PDB entry 3O3I | X-ray diffraction, 2.80 A resolution | chains X and A

== Chain X ==
Name: Piwi-like protein 1
From: Homo sapiens
Notes: fragment: PAZ domain
Reference sequence: Q96J94 (PIWL1_HUMAN); residues 277-399 here = UniProt positions 277-399
Chain sequence (124 residues; each row starts with the number of its first residue):
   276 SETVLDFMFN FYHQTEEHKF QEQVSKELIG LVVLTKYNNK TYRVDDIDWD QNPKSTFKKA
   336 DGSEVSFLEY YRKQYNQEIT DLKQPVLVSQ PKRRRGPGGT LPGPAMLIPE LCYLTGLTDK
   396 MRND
Not modelled in the structure: 368-377, 394-399
Differences from the reference sequence: expression tag (276)
Swiss-Prot annotation at these positions:
  - region: Thr316 to Arg318 (Required for binding 2'-O-methylated 3'-end of piRNAs)
  - site: Met381 (Required for binding 2'-O-methylated 3'-end of piRNAs)
  - modified residue: Arg370 (Omega-N-methylarginine)
  - mutagenesis: Pro379 (P379H: Impairs binding to 2'-O-methylated 3'-end of piRNAs; when associated with Y-381), Met381 (M381Y: Impairs binding to 2'-O-methylated 3'-end of piRNAs; when associated with H-379)
From the paper describing this entry:
  - conformationally variable residues (order/disorder transition): Arg368 to Pro377

== Chain A ==
Molecule: 14-nt RNA strand
Sequence (14 nucleotides; numbered 1 to 14; the number before each row is that of its first residue):
     1 GCGAAUAUUC GCUU

== How chain X and chain A interact ==
Pairs across the interface (19; chain X residue first):
  Tyr312(X) with U14(A), hydrogen bond to the phosphate
  Asn313(X) with C12(A), base contact
  Lys315(X) with U13(A), sugar contact
  Tyr317(X) with U13(A), hydrogen bond to the sugar; U14(A), phosphate contact
  Phe332(X) with U14(A), base contact
  Lys333(X) with U14(A), base contact
  Lys334(X) with U14(A), base contact
  Ala335(X) with U13(A), base contact; U14(A), hydrogen bond to the base
  Phe342(X) with U14(A), phosphate contact
  Tyr345(X) with U14(A), hydrogen bond to the phosphate
  Tyr346(X) with U14(A), hydrogen bond to the phosphate
  Gln349(X) with G11(A), hydrogen bond to the base; C12(A), sugar contact
  Tyr350(X) with C12(A), hydrogen bond to the sugar; U14(A), hydrogen bond to the phosphate
  Ala380(X) with U14(A), sugar contact
  Met381(X) with U14(A), hydrogen bond to the sugar
Other interface residues (no listed pair), chain X (17 interface residues in all): Pro379, Leu382

== In short ==
17 residues of chain X and 4 residues of chain A are in contact, with 9 hydrogen bonds. Polar contacts include
Ala335(X)-U14(A), Gln349(X)-G11(A) and Tyr317(X)-U13(A). UniProt lists 2 mutagenesis sites on chain X. From
the paper: conformational variability at Arg368(X).
Chain X is Piwi-like protein 1 (Homo sapiens) and chain A is a 14-nt RNA strand; the structure, Crystal
Structure of human Hiwi1 PAZ domain (residues 277-399) in complex with 14-mer RNA (12-bp + ..., was determined
by X-ray diffraction together with 3O6E, 3O7V and 3O7X from the same study.
